PDB entry 8WIC | electron microscopy, 3.50 A resolution | chains O and A of the 29 polymer chains in the assembly

# Chain O
Molecule: 50S ribosomal protein L15
From: Mycolicibacterium smegmatis MC2 155
UniProtKB: A0QSG8 (A0QSG8_MYCS2); residue numbers follow UniProt; this construct covers 1-147
Chain sequence (147 residues; row label = number of the first residue in the row):
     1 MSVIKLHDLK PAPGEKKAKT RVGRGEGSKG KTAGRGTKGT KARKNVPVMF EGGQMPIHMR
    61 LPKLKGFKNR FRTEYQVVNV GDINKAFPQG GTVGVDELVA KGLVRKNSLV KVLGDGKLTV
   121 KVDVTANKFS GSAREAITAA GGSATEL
Unresolved in the structure: 1-2

# Chain A
Molecule: 23S rRNA
From: Mycolicibacterium smegmatis MC2 155
Sequence (3119 nucleotides; row label = number of the first residue in the row):
     2 AAGUGUUUAA GGGCGCAUGG UGGAUGCCUU GGCACUGGGA GCCGAUGAAG GACGUAGGAG
    62 GCUGCGAUAA GCCUCGGGGA GCUGUCAACC GAGCGUUGAU CCGAGGAUGU CCGAAUGGGG
   122 AAACCCGGCA CGAGUGAUGU CGUGUCACCA GGCGCUGAAU AUAUAGGCGU CUGGGGGGAA
   182 CGCGGGGAAG UGAAACAUCU CAGUACCCGU AGGAAGAGAA AACAAAAUGU GAUUCCGUGA
   242 GUAGUGGCGA GCGAAAGCGG AGGAUGGCUA AACCGUAUGC AUGUGAUACC GGGUAGGGGU
   302 UGUGUGUGCG GGGUUGUGGG ACCUAUCUUU CCGGCUCUAC CUGGCUGGAG GGCAGUGAGA
   362 AAAUGUUGUG GUUAGCGGAA AUGGCUUGGG AUGGCCUGCC GUAGACGGUG AGAGCCCGGU
   422 ACGUGAAAAC CCGACGUCUG UCUUGAUGGU GUUCCCGAGU AGCAGCGGGC CCGUGGAAUC
   482 UGCUGUGAAU CUGCCGGGAC CACCCGGUAA GCCUGAAUAC UUCCCAGUGA CCGAUAGCGG
   542 AUUAGUACCG UGAGGGAAUG GUGAAAAGUA CCCCGGGAGG GGAGUGAAAG AGUACCUGAA
   602 ACCGUGCGCU UACAAUCCGU CAGAGCCCUC GACGUGUCGU GGGGUGAUGG CGUGCCUUUU
   662 GAAGAAUGAG CCUGCGAGUC AGGGACAUGU CGCGAGGUUA ACCCGGGUGG GGUAGCCGCA
   722 GCGAAAGCGA GUCUGAAUAG GGCGUAUCCA CACAAGAGUG UGUGGUGUAG UGGUGUGUUC
   782 UGGACCCGAA GCGGAGUGAU CUACCCAUGG CCAGGGUGAA GCGCGGGUAA GACCGCGUGG
   842 AGGCCCGAAC CCACUUAGGU UGAAGACUGA GGGGAUGAGC UGUGGGUAGG GGUGAAAGGC
   902 CAAUCAAACU CCGUGAUAGC UGGUUCUCCC CGAAAUGCAU UUAGGUGCAG CGUCGCAUGU
   962 UUCUUGCCGG AGGUAGAGCU ACUGGAUGGC CGAUGGGCCC CACAGGGUUA CUGACGUCAG
  1022 CCAAACUCCG AAUGCCGGUA AGUCCAAGAG UGCGGCAGUG AGACGGCGGG GGAUAAGCUC
  1082 CGUGCGUCGA GAGGGAAACA GCCCAGAUCG CCGGCUAAGG CCCCUAAGCG UGUGCUAAGU
  1142 GGAAAAGGAU GUGCAGUCGC GAAGACAACC AGGAGGUUGG CUUAGAAGCA GCCACCCUUG
  1202 AAAGAGUGCG UAAUAGCUCA CUGGUCAAGU GAUUGUGCGC CGAUAAUGUA GCGGGGCUCA
  1262 AGCACACCGC CGAAGCCGCG GCAGCCAACG UGUUGGCUGG GUAGGGGAGC GUCCUGCAUC
  1322 CGGUGAAGCC GCCGAGUGAU CGAGUGGUGG AGGGUGUGGG AGUGAGAAUG CAGGCAUGAG
  1382 UAGCGAUUAG GCAAGUGAGA ACCUUGCCCG CCGAAAGACC AAGGGUUCCU GGGCCAGGCC
  1442 AGUCCGCCCA GGGUGAGUCG GGACCUAAGG CGAGGCCGAC AGGCGUAGUC GAUGGACAAC
  1502 GGGUUGAUAU UCCCGUACCC GUGUAUGUGC GUCCAUGAUG AAUCAGCGGU ACUAACCAUC
  1562 CAAAACCACC GUGACCGCAC CUUUCGGGGU GUGGCGUUGG UGGGGCUGCA UGGGACCUUC
  1622 GUUGGUAGUA GUCAAGCGAU GGGGUGACGC AGGAAGGUAG CCGUACCGGU CAGUGGUAAU
  1682 ACCGGGGUAA GCCUGUAGGG AGUCAGAUAG GUAAAUCCGU CUGGCAUAUA UCCUGAGAGG
  1742 UGAUGCAUAG CCGAGUGAGG CGAAUUCGGU GAUCCUAUGC UGCCGAGAAA AGCCUCUAGC
  1802 GAGGACAUAC ACGGCCCGUA CCCCAAACCA ACACAGGUGG UCAGGUAGAG AAUACUAAGG
  1862 CGUACGAGUG AACUAUGGUU AAGGAACUCG GCAAAAUGCC CCCGUAACUU CGGGAGAAGG
  1922 GGGACCCACA UGGCGUGUAA GCCUUUACGG CCCAAGCGUG AGUGGGUGGC ACAAACCAGU
  1982 GAGAAGCGAC UGUUUACUAA AAACACAGGU CCGUGCGAAG UCGCAAGACG AUGUAUACGG
  2042 ACUGACGCCU GCCCGGUGCU GGAAGGUUAA GAGGACCCGU UAACUCCCUU UGGGGGUGAA
  2102 GCGGAGAAUU UAAGCCCCAG UAAACGGCGG UGGUAACUAU AACCAUCCUA AGGUAGCGAA
  2162 AUUCCUUGUC GGGUAAGUUC CGACCUGCAC GAAUGGCGUA ACGACUUCUC AACUGUCUCA
  2222 ACCAUAGACU CGGCGAAAUU GCACUACGAG UAAAGAUGCU CGUUACGCGC GGCAGGACGA
  2282 AAAGACCCCG GGACCUUCAC UACAACUUGG UAUUGGUGCU CGAUACGGUU UGUGUAGGAU
  2342 AGGUGGGAGA CUGUGAAGCU CACACGCCAG UGUGGGUGGA GUCGUUGUUG AAAUACCACU
  2402 CUGAUCGUAU UGGGCCUCUA ACCUCGGACC GUAUAUCCGG UUCAGGGACA GUGCCUGGUG
  2462 GGUAGUUUAA CUGGGGCGGU UGCCUCCUAA AAUGUAACGG AGGCGCCCAA AGGUUCCCUC
  2522 AACCUGGACG GCAAUCAGGU GUUGAGUGUA AGUGCACAAG GGAGCUUGAC UGCGAGACGG
  2582 ACAUGUCGAG CAGGGACGAA AGUCGGGACU AGUGAUCCGG CACCUCUGAG UGGAAGGGGU
  2642 GUCGCUCAAC GGAUAAAAGG UACCCCGGGG AUAACAGGCU GAUCUUCCCC AAGAGUCCAU
  2702 AUCGACGGGA UGGUUUGGCA CCUCGAUGUC GGCUCGUCGC AUCCUGGGGC UGGAGCAGGU
  2762 CCCAAGGGUU GGGCUGUUCG CCCAUUAAAG CGGCACGCGA GCUGGGUUUA GAACGUCGUG
  2822 AGACAGUUCG GUCUCUAUCC GCCGCGCGCG UCAGAAGCUU GAGGAAACCU GUCCCUAGUA
  2882 CGAGAGGACC GGGACGGACG AACCUCUGGU AUACCAGUUG UCCCACCAGG GGCACGGCUG
  2942 GAUAGCCACG UUCGGACAGG AUAACCGCUG AAAGCAUCUA AGCGGGAAAC CUCUUCCAAG
  3002 ACCAGGCUUC UCACCCUCUA GGAGGGAUAA GGCCCCCCGC AGACCACGGG AUUGAUAGAC
  3062 CAGACCUGGA AGCCUAGUAA UAGGUGCAGG GAACUGGCAC UAACCGGCCG AAAACUUAC
Unresolved in the structure: 1171-1220, 1562-1605, 2697-2699

# How chain O and chain A interact
Pairs across the interface - 160 pairs, chain O then chain A:
  Leu6(O) - G1317(A)  hydrogen bond to the base
  Leu6(O) - C1318(A)  sugar contact
  His7(O) - G1317(A)  base contact
  His7(O) - C1318(A)  hydrogen bond to the sugar
  His7(O) - A1319(A)  hydrogen bond to the sugar
  His7(O) - G1357(A)  base contact
  His7(O) - U1358(A)  hydrogen bond to the sugar
  Lys10(O) - U1358(A)  phosphate contact
  Lys10(O) - G1359(A)  phosphate contact
  Pro11(O) - G1359(A)  phosphate contact
  Ala12(O) - U691(A)  phosphate contact
  Pro13(O) - U691(A)  sugar contact
  Gly14(O) - G690(A)  hydrogen bond to the sugar
  Glu15(O) - G690(A)  hydrogen bond to the base
  Glu15(O) - U691(A)  hydrogen bond to the sugar
  Lys16(O) - G1360(A)  salt bridge to the phosphate
  Lys17(O) - G776(A)  hydrogen bond to the sugar
  Lys17(O) - U777(A)  sugar contact
  Lys17(O) - G1308(A)  salt bridge to the phosphate
  Lys19(O) - U680(A)  salt bridge to the phosphate
  Lys19(O) - C681(A)  salt bridge to the phosphate
  Lys19(O) - U777(A)  phosphate contact
  Lys19(O) - G778(A)  phosphate contact
  Thr20(O) - G778(A)  hydrogen bond to the phosphate
  Arg21(O) - C927(A)  base contact
  Arg21(O) - U1364(A)  hydrogen bond to the base
  Arg21(O) - G1365(A)  salt bridge to the phosphate
  Val22(O) - G679(A)  sugar contact
  Gly23(O) - U925(A)  hydrogen bond to the sugar
  Gly23(O) - U926(A)  phosphate contact
  Arg24(O) - G679(A)  salt bridge to the phosphate
  Arg24(O) - U926(A)  hydrogen bond to the base
  Arg24(O) - C927(A)  sugar contact
  Arg24(O) - G1365(A)  salt bridge to the phosphate
  Gly25(O) - U926(A)  hydrogen bond to the phosphate
  Gly25(O) - C927(A)  phosphate contact
  Gly25(O) - U928(A)  phosphate contact
  Glu26(O) - U928(A)  phosphate contact
  Gly27(O) - U928(A)  hydrogen bond to the phosphate
  Gly27(O) - C929(A)  base contact
  Ser28(O) - U928(A)  base contact
  Lys29(O) - G1306(A)  salt bridge to the phosphate
  Lys29(O) - G1307(A)  salt bridge to the phosphate
  Gly30(O) - U926(A)  phosphate contact
  Lys31(O) - U658(A)  salt bridge to the phosphate
  Lys31(O) - U659(A)  salt bridge to the phosphate
  Lys31(O) - U925(A)  hydrogen bond to the base
  Lys31(O) - U926(A)  hydrogen bond to the phosphate
  Thr32(O) - G679(A)  base contact
  Thr32(O) - G1305(A)  phosphate contact
  Ala33(O) - G679(A)  base contact
  Gly34(O) - A1058(A)  phosphate contact
  Gly34(O) - G1059(A)  phosphate contact
  Gly34(O) - G1305(A)  hydrogen bond to the phosphate
  Arg35(O) - G679(A)  hydrogen bond to the base
  Arg35(O) - C786(A)  salt bridge to the phosphate
  Arg35(O) - G1059(A)  sugar contact
  Arg35(O) - G1305(A)  phosphate contact
  Gly36(O) - G1059(A)  phosphate contact
  Gly36(O) - U1060(A)  phosphate contact
  Gly36(O) - A1304(A)  sugar contact
  Gly36(O) - G1305(A)  phosphate contact
  Thr37(O) - U660(A)  phosphate contact
  Thr37(O) - U1060(A)  hydrogen bond to the phosphate
  Lys38(O) - U659(A)  phosphate contact
  Lys38(O) - U660(A)  phosphate contact
  Lys38(O) - U922(A)  salt bridge to the phosphate
  Lys38(O) - G923(A)  salt bridge to the phosphate
  Gly39(O) - C921(A)  phosphate contact
  Gly39(O) - U947(A)  phosphate contact
  Thr40(O) - G920(A)  hydrogen bond to the sugar
  Thr40(O) - C921(A)  phosphate contact
  Thr40(O) - G946(A)  hydrogen bond to the sugar
  Thr40(O) - U947(A)  hydrogen bond to the phosphate
  Lys41(O) - U947(A)  hydrogen bond to the phosphate
  Lys41(O) - G948(A)  salt bridge to the phosphate
  Ala42(O) - C786(A)  hydrogen bond to the base
  Arg43(O) - C786(A)  base contact
  Arg43(O) - C787(A)  base contact
  Arg43(O) - U922(A)  salt bridge to the phosphate
  Arg43(O) - G923(A)  hydrogen bond to the base
  Lys44(O) - A919(A)  salt bridge to the phosphate
  Lys44(O) - G920(A)  salt bridge to the phosphate
  Asn45(O) - U780(A)  phosphate contact
  Asn45(O) - C781(A)  hydrogen bond to the phosphate
  Val46(O) - U947(A)  phosphate contact
  Phe50(O) - A195(A)  base contact
  Phe50(O) - U947(A)  sugar contact
  Phe50(O) - G948(A)  sugar contact
  Glu51(O) - G948(A)  sugar contact
  Gly52(O) - U941(A)  hydrogen bond to the sugar
  Gly52(O) - G946(A)  hydrogen bond to the base
  Gly52(O) - U947(A)  base contact
  Gly53(O) - U941(A)  sugar contact
  Gln54(O) - A940(A)  hydrogen bond to the sugar
  Gln54(O) - U941(A)  sugar contact
  Gln54(O) - A2582(A)  hydrogen bond to the base
  Gln54(O) - G2652(A)  base contact
  Met55(O) - A2616(A)  base contact
  Met55(O) - G2652(A)  sugar contact
  Met55(O) - G2653(A)  base contact
  His58(O) - A251(A)  phosphate contact
  Met59(O) - G250(A)  phosphate contact
  Met59(O) - U2617(A)  hydrogen bond to the sugar
  Arg60(O) - C2583(A)  hydrogen bond to the base
  Arg60(O) - A2584(A)  sugar contact
  Arg60(O) - A2616(A)  hydrogen bond to the sugar
  Arg60(O) - U2617(A)  sugar contact
  Arg60(O) - G2652(A)  base contact
  Leu61(O) - U2617(A)  phosphate contact
  Pro62(O) - U2617(A)  phosphate contact
  Pro62(O) - C2618(A)  phosphate contact
  Lys63(O) - C249(A)  hydrogen bond to the sugar
  Lys63(O) - C2618(A)  hydrogen bond to the phosphate
  Lys63(O) - C2619(A)  salt bridge to the phosphate
  Lys65(O) - A725(A)  salt bridge to the phosphate
  Lys65(O) - G2640(A)  phosphate contact
  Lys65(O) - U2641(A)  salt bridge to the phosphate
  Gly66(O) - A725(A)  sugar contact
  Gly66(O) - G2639(A)  hydrogen bond to the phosphate
  Gly66(O) - G2640(A)  phosphate contact
  Phe67(O) - A725(A)  hydrogen bond to the sugar
  Phe67(O) - A726(A)  sugar contact
  Phe67(O) - U2628(A)  sugar contact
  Phe67(O) - G2638(A)  base contact
  Phe67(O) - G2639(A)  sugar contact
  Lys68(O) - G245(A)  phosphate contact
  Asn69(O) - A726(A)  phosphate contact
  Asn69(O) - A727(A)  phosphate contact
  Asn69(O) - U2628(A)  sugar contact
  Arg70(O) - A244(A)  sugar contact
  Arg70(O) - A2630(A)  hydrogen bond to the base
  Phe71(O) - G2629(A)  sugar contact
  Phe71(O) - A2630(A)  sugar contact
  Arg72(O) - G724(A)  hydrogen bond to the base
  Arg72(O) - A727(A)  salt bridge to the phosphate
  Arg72(O) - G728(A)  hydrogen bond to the base
  Gln76(O) - C720(A)  hydrogen bond to the base
  Val77(O) - A721(A)  base contact
  Val77(O) - G730(A)  base contact
  Asn79(O) - A721(A)  hydrogen bond to the base
  Lys101(O) - G697(A)  phosphate contact
  Leu103(O) - C720(A)  base contact
  Arg105(O) - C718(A)  base contact
  Arg105(O) - G719(A)  hydrogen bond to the base
  Arg105(O) - C720(A)  base contact
  Lys106(O) - U714(A)  hydrogen bond to the sugar
  Lys111(O) - C729(A)  base contact
  Lys111(O) - G730(A)  salt bridge to the phosphate
  Leu113(O) - A721(A)  base contact
  Leu113(O) - G730(A)  base contact
  Leu113(O) - A731(A)  phosphate contact
  Gly114(O) - A731(A)  hydrogen bond to the phosphate
  Asp115(O) - A721(A)  base contact
  Asp115(O) - A731(A)  base contact
  Lys117(O) - G765(A)  salt bridge to the phosphate
  Ser130(O) - G730(A)  phosphate contact
  Ser130(O) - A731(A)  hydrogen bond to the phosphate
  Gly131(O) - G730(A)  hydrogen bond to the phosphate
  Ser132(O) - A731(A)  hydrogen bond to the phosphate
Interface residues without a listed pair, chain O (80 interface residues in all): Leu9, Ala18, Met49, Ile57, Tyr75, Gly102, Phe129
Interface residues without a listed pair, chain A (93 interface residues in all): G252, C692, A715, G716, C723, G924, G1061, C2627, A2654

# Overview
80 residues of chain O face 93 of chain A across their interface; the contacts include 48 hydrogen bonds and
24 salt bridges. Polar pairs include Leu6(O)-G1317(A), Glu15(O)-G690(A) and Arg21(O)-U1364(A).
Here chain O is 50S ribosomal protein L15 and chain A is 23S rRNA, both from Mycolicibacterium smegmatis MC2
155. Entry 8WIC (Cryo- EM structure of Mycobacterium smegmatis 50S ribosomal subunit (body 1) of 70S ribosome,
E- tRNA ...) was determined by electron microscopy together with 8WHX, 8WHY, 8WI7, 8WI8, 8WI9, 8WIB, 8WID and
8WIF from the same study.
